PDB entry 3RJM | X-ray diffraction, 2.55 A resolution | chains D and F of the 6 polymer chains in the assembly

Chain D:
Protein: Caspase-2
Organism: Homo sapiens
Notes: EC 3.4.22.55
UniProtKB: P42575 (CASP2_HUMAN); residues 201-305 here correspond to UniProt positions 348-452 (UniProt number = residue number + 147)
Sequence (117 residues; numbered 200 to 316; the number before each row is that of its first residue):
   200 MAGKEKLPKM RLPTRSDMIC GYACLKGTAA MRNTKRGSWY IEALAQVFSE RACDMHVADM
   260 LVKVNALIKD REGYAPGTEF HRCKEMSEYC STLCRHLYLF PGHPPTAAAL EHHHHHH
Unresolved in the structure: 200-207, 305-316
Differences from the reference sequence: expression tag (200, 306-316)

Chain F:
Protein: Peptide inhibitor (ACE)VDV(3PX)D-CHO
Sequence (6 residues; numbered 401 to 406; the number before each row is that of its first residue):
   401 XVDVPX
Modified positions: ACE (acetyl group) at position 401; Pro-405 ((3s)-3-(propan-2-yloxy)-l-proline; 3PX); ASJ ((3S)-3-amino-4-hydroxybutanoic acid) at position 406

Interface between chain D and chain F:
Contacting residue pairs (24; chain D residue first):
  Ala-228(D) / Pro-405(F)
  Ala-229(D) / Pro-405(F)
  Ala-229(D) / ASJ_406(F)  hydrogen bond (backbone-backbone)
  Met-230(D) / Val-404(F)
  Met-230(D) / Pro-405(F)
  Arg-231(D) / Val-402(F)
  Arg-231(D) / Asp-403(F)
  Arg-231(D) / Val-404(F)  hydrogen bond (backbone-backbone)
  Arg-231(D) / Pro-405(F)
  Arg-231(D) / ASJ_406(F)
  Asn-232(D) / ACE_401(F)
  Asn-232(D) / Val-402(F)
  Asn-232(D) / Asp-403(F)  hydrogen bond
  Thr-233(D) / ACE_401(F)
  Thr-233(D) / Val-402(F)  hydrogen bond (backbone-backbone)
  Lys-234(D) / ACE_401(F)
  Trp-238(D) / Asp-403(F)  hydrogen bond
  Glu-271(D) / Asp-403(F)
  Gly-272(D) / Asp-403(F)
  Tyr-273(D) / ACE_401(F)
  Tyr-273(D) / Val-402(F)
  Tyr-273(D) / Asp-403(F)  hydrogen bond (backbone-side chain)
  Ala-274(D) / Asp-403(F)
  Phe-279(D) / Pro-405(F)
Interface residues without a listed pair, chain D (15 interface residues in all): Ser-237, Arg-270

Summary:
15 residues of chain D face 6 of chain F across their interface; the contacts include 6 hydrogen bonds. Polar
pairs include Asn-232(D)/Asp-403(F), Trp-238(D)/Asp-403(F) and Tyr-273(D)/Asp-403(F).
Here chain D is Caspase-2 (Homo sapiens) and chain F is Peptide inhibitor (ACE)VDV(3PX)D-CHO. Entry 3RJM
(CASPASE2 IN COMPLEX WITH CHDI LIGAND 33c) was determined by X-ray diffraction.
